PDB entry 3ZNL | X-ray diffraction, 2.50 A resolution | chains E and F of the 6 polymer chains in the assembly

# Chain E
Protein: Haemagglutinin
From: Influenza A virus
Notes: fragment: ha1 of trypsin released ectodomain, residues 17-340
UniProt: Q6DQ34 (Q6DQ34_9INFA); residues 1-326 here correspond to UniProt positions 17-342 (UniProt number = residue number + 16)
Amino-acid sequence (326 residues; row label = number of the first residue in the row):
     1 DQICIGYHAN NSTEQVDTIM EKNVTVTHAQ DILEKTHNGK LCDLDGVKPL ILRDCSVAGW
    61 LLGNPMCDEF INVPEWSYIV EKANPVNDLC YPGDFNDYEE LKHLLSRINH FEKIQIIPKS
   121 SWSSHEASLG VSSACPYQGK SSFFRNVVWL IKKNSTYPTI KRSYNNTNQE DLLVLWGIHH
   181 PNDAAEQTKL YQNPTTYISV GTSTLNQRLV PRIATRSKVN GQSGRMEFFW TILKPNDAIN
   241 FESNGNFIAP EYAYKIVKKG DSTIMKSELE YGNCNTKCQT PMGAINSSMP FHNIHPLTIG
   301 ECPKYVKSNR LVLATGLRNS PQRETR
Not modelled in the structure: 322-326
Disulfide bonds: Cys42-Cys274, Cys55-Cys67, Cys90-Cys135, Cys278-Cys302
Covalent attachments: N-acetylglucosamine (NAG) linked to Asn23, Asn165
Construct notes: conflict Thr325 (Arg341 in Q6DQ34)

# Chain F
Protein: Haemagglutinin
From: Influenza A virus
Notes: fragment: ha2 of trypsin released ectodomain, residues 347-512
UniProt: Q6DQ34 (Q6DQ34_9INFA); residues 1-166 here correspond to UniProt positions 347-512 (UniProt number = residue number + 346)
Amino-acid sequence (166 residues; each row starts with the number of its first residue):
     1 GLFGAIAGFI EGGWQGMVDG WYGYHHSNEQ GSGYAADKES TQKAIDGVTN KVNSIIDKMN
    61 TQFEAVGREF NNLERRIENL NKKMEDGFLD VWTYNAELLV LMENERTLDF HDSNVKNLYD
   121 KVRLQLRDNA KELGNGCFEF YHKCDNECME SVRNGTYDYP QYSEEA
Not modelled in the structure: 164-166
Disulfide bonds: Cys144-Cys148
Covalent attachments: N-acetylglucosamine (NAG) linked to Asn154

# Interface between chain E and chain F
Pairs across the interface - 109 pairs, chain E then chain F:
  Asp1(E) with Ser27(F); Asn28(F); Glu139(F); Phe140(F), hydrogen bond (backbone-backbone); Lys143(F); Cys144(F), hydrogen bond (side chain-backbone)
  Gln2(E) with His26(F); Ser27(F), hydrogen bond (backbone-backbone); Leu133(F); Cys137(F); Phe138(F); Glu139(F); Phe140(F); Met149(F)
  Ile3(E) with His25(F); Cys137(F); Phe138(F), hydrogen bond (backbone-backbone); Phe140(F); Val152(F), hydrophobic
  Cys4(E) with Trp14(F); Gly23(F); Tyr24(F); His25(F), hydrogen bond (backbone-backbone); Gly136(F); Cys137(F), disulfide
  Ile5(E) with Ile10(F); Trp14(F); Gly23(F); Tyr24(F), hydrophobic; Tyr119(F), hydrophobic; Val122(F), hydrophobic; Gly136(F), hydrogen bond (backbone-backbone)
  Gly6(E) with Trp14(F); Met17(F); Tyr22(F); Gly23(F), hydrogen bond (backbone-backbone)
  Tyr7(E) with Ile6(F), hydrophobic; Ala7(F), hydrogen bond (side chain-backbone); Ile10(F), hydrogen bond (side chain-backbone); Glu11(F); Gly12(F), hydrogen bond (side chain-backbone); Gly13(F), hydrogen bond (side chain-backbone); Trp14(F), hydrogen bond (backbone-backbone); Met17(F); Trp21(F); Val115(F), hydrophobic
  His8(E) with Trp14(F); Met17(F), hydrogen bond (side chain-backbone); Gly20(F); Trp21(F), hydrogen bond (backbone-backbone)
  Ala9(E) with Gly13(F); Trp14(F), hydrogen bond (backbone-backbone); Gln15(F)
  Asn10(E) with Gln15(F), hydrogen bond (backbone-side chain)
  Asn11(E) with Gln15(F)
  Val16(E) with Asn104(F)
  Asp17(E) with Leu101(F); Asn104(F), hydrogen bond (backbone-side chain)
  Thr18(E) with Leu101(F); Glu105(F)
  Ile19(E) with Leu101(F); Glu105(F)
  Met20(E) with Glu105(F), hydrogen bond (backbone-side chain)
  Val24(E) with Leu108(F), hydrophobic
  Val26(E) with Leu108(F), hydrophobic
  Thr27(E) with Trp21(F)
  His28(E) with Trp21(F)
  Gln30(E) with Val52(F)
  Glu99(E) with Glu69(F); Phe70(F); Asn71(F)
  Lys102(E) with Glu69(F), salt bridge
  Lys266(E) with Glu69(F), salt bridge
  Phe291(E) with Met59(F), hydrophobic; Gln62(F)
  Pro296(E) with Ala65(F)
  Leu297(E) with Ala65(F), hydrophobic; Val66(F); Gly67(F)
  Lys304(E) with Met59(F); Asn60(F), hydrogen bond (side chain-backbone); Gln62(F); Glu64(F), salt bridge
  Tyr305(E) with Gln62(F), hydrogen bond (backbone-side chain); Leu89(F), hydrophobic
  Val306(E) with Thr93(F)
  Lys307(E) with Asp86(F), salt bridge; Asp90(F), salt bridge; Thr93(F), hydrogen bond (backbone-side chain)
  Ser308(E) with Thr93(F); Glu97(F), hydrogen bond
  Leu311(E) with Glu97(F)
  Val312(E) with Val100(F); Asn104(F), hydrogen bond (backbone-side chain)
  Leu313(E) with Ile55(F), hydrophobic; Val100(F), hydrophobic; Asn104(F)
  Ala314(E) with Asn104(F), hydrogen bond (backbone-side chain); Thr107(F)
  Thr315(E) with Trp21(F); Val48(F); His111(F), hydrogen bond (backbone-side chain)
  Gly316(E) with Trp21(F); Leu108(F); His111(F), hydrogen bond (backbone-side chain)
  Leu317(E) with Tyr22(F), hydrophobic; His111(F)
  Ser320(E) with Gly12(F); Gly13(F), hydrogen bond (side chain-backbone)
Other interface residues (no listed pair), chain E (44 interface residues in all): Ile32, Glu81, Pro290, Arg318
Other interface residues (no listed pair), chain F (68 interface residues in all): Val18, Glu29, Ile56, Glu74, Glu85, Trp92, Ala96, Leu98, Met102, Leu118, Leu126, Arg153
Inter-chain disulfides: Cys4(E)-Cys137(F)

# Summary
The interface between chain E and chain F involves 44 residues on one side and 68 on the other; the contacts
include 1 disulfide bond, 27 hydrogen bonds and 5 salt bridges. Polar pairs include Lys102(E)-Glu69(F),
Lys266(E)-Glu69(F) and Lys304(E)-Glu64(F).
Chain E is Haemagglutinin and chain F is Haemagglutinin, both from Influenza A virus; the structure, H5
Haemagglutinin in Complex with 6-O-Sulfo-Sialyl-Lewis X (Sulfated Lewis X), was determined by X-ray
diffraction (same publication as 3ZNK and 3ZNM).
